PDB entry 4Z1M | X-ray diffraction, 3.30 A resolution | chains B and F of the 10 polymer chains in the assembly

# Chain B
Molecule: ATP synthase subunit alpha, mitochondrial
From: Bos taurus
UniProt: P19483 (ATPA_BOVIN); residues 1-510 here correspond to UniProt positions 44-553 (UniProt number = residue number + 43)
Chain sequence (510 residues; row label = number of the first residue in the row):
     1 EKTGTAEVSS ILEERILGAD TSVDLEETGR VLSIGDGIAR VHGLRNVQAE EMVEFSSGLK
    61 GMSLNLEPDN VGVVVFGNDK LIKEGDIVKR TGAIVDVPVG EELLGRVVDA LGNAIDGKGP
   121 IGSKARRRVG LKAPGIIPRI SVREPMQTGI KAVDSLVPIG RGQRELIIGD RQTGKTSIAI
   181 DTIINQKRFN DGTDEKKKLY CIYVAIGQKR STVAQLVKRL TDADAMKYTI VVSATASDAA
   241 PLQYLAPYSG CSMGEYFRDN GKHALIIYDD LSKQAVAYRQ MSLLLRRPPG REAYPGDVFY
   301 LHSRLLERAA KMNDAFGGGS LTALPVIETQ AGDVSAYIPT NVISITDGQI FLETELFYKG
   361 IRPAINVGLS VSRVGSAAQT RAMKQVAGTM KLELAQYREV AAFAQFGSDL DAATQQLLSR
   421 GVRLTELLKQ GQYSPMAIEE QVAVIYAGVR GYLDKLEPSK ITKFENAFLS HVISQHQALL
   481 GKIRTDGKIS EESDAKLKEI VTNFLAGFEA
Disordered / not traced: 1-15, 403-410
Construct notes: variant Glu1 (Gln44 in P19483), Gly481 (Ser524 in P19483)
Bound ions: Mg2+: Thr176 (together with ATP)
Residues lining bound ligands: ATP (adenosine-5'-triphosphate): Asp170, Arg171, Gln172, Thr173, Gly174, Lys175, Thr176, Ser177, Glu328, Phe357, Arg362, Pro363, Gln430, Gly431, Gln432

# Chain F
Molecule: ATP synthase subunit beta, mitochondrial
From: Bos taurus
Notes: EC 3.6.3.14
UniProt: P00829 (ATPB_BOVIN); residues -3 to 478 here correspond to UniProt positions 47-528 (UniProt number = residue number + 50)
Chain sequence (482 residues; row label = number of the first residue in the row; numbers below 1 keep their minus sign (Ala-3 is residue -3)):
    -3 AAQASPSPKA GATTGRIVAV IGAVVDVQFD EGLPPILNAL EVQGRETRLV LEVAQHLGES
    57 TVRTIAMDGT EGLVRGQKVL DSGAPIRIPV GPETLGRIMN VIGEPIDERG PIKTKQFAAI
   117 HAEAPEFVEM SVEQEILVTG IKVVDLLAPY AKGGKIGLFG GAGVGKTVLI MELINNVAKA
   177 HGGYSVFAGV GERTREGNDL YHEMIESGVI NLKDATSKVA LVYGQMNEPP GARARVALTG
   237 LTVAEYFRDQ EGQDVLLFID NIFRFTQAGS EVSALLGRIP SAVGYQPTLA TDMGTMQERI
   297 TTTKKGSITS VQAIYVPADD LTDPAPATTF AHLDATTVLS RAIAELGIYP AVDPLDSTSR
   357 IMDPNIVGSE HYDVARGVQK ILQDYKSLQD IIAILGMDEL SEEDKLTVSR ARKIQRFLSQ
   417 PFQVAEVFTG HLGKLVPLKE TIKGFQQILA GEYDHLPEQA FYMVGPIEEA VAKADKLAEE
   477 HS
Disordered / not traced: -3 to 8, 478
Bound ions: Mg2+: Thr163 (together with ADP)
Residues lining bound ligands:
  - ADP (adenosine-5'-diphosphate): Gly157, Ala158, Gly159, Val160, Gly161, Lys162, Thr163, Val164, Tyr345, Pro346, Phe418, Ala421, Phe424, Thr425
  - ATP (adenosine-5'-triphosphate): Ser355, Arg356, Met358, Asp359, Pro360, Tyr368

# Chain B / chain F interface
Pairs across the interface (91):
  Gly43(B) - Arg71(F)  hydrogen bond (backbone-side chain)
  Leu44(B) - Arg71(F)  hydrogen bond (backbone-side chain)
  Arg45(B) - Val70(F)
  Arg45(B) - Arg71(F)
  Asn46(B) - Val70(F)
  Val47(B) - Val70(F)
  Gln48(B) - Gly68(F)
  Gln48(B) - Leu69(F)
  Gln48(B) - Val70(F)
  Ala49(B) - Thr66(F)
  Ala49(B) - Glu67(F)
  Ala49(B) - Gly68(F)  hydrogen bond (backbone-backbone)
  Ala49(B) - Leu69(F)  hydrogen bond (backbone-backbone)
  Glu50(B) - Glu67(F)
  Leu64(B) - Val16(F)
  Asn65(B) - Val16(F)
  Asn65(B) - Ile17(F)
  Leu66(B) - Ala15(F)
  Leu66(B) - Val16(F)  hydrogen bond (backbone-backbone)
  Leu66(B) - Leu69(F)
  Leu66(B) - Arg71(F)
  Glu67(B) - Ile17(F)
  Glu67(B) - Arg71(F)  hydrogen bond (backbone-side chain)
  Pro68(B) - Ala15(F)
  Asn70(B) - Arg71(F)  hydrogen bond (backbone-side chain)
  Val71(B) - Arg71(F)
  Lys132(B) - Asp64(F)  salt bridge
  Lys132(B) - Asn223(F)
  Lys132(B) - Glu224(F)  salt bridge
  Ala133(B) - Asn223(F)  hydrogen bond (backbone-side chain)
  Gly135(B) - Thr190(F)
  Ile136(B) - Thr190(F)
  Ile136(B) - Gly193(F)
  Ile136(B) - Asn194(F)  hydrogen bond (backbone-side chain)
  Ile136(B) - Tyr219(F)  hydrophobic
  Ile137(B) - Ile102(F)
  Ile137(B) - Asp103(F)
  Ile137(B) - Glu104(F)
  Ile137(B) - Tyr197(F)  hydrophobic
  Arg139(B) - Thr190(F)
  Arg139(B) - Asn194(F)  hydrogen bond (backbone-side chain)
  Ile140(B) - Asn194(F)
  Ser141(B) - Asn194(F)
  Arg164(B) - Arg189(F)
  Arg164(B) - Arg191(F)
  Arg287(B) - Ile17(F)
  Arg287(B) - Leu271(F)
  Pro288(B) - Ala270(F)
  Pro288(B) - Pro276(F)  hydrophobic
  Pro289(B) - Gly280(F)
  Gly290(B) - Val279(F)
  Arg291(B) - Val279(F)
  Arg291(B) - Pro313(F)
  Arg291(B) - Ala314(F)
  Arg291(B) - Asp316(F)  salt bridge
  Arg291(B) - Asp319(F)  salt bridge
  Gly296(B) - Glu267(F)
  Asp297(B) - Glu267(F)
  Phe299(B) - Met222(F)  hydrophobic
  Phe299(B) - Arg260(F)
  Phe299(B) - Gln263(F)
  Tyr300(B) - Glu224(F)
  Tyr300(B) - Pro225(F)
  Tyr300(B) - Arg229(F)
  Tyr300(B) - Glu267(F)
  Ser303(B) - Met222(F)  hydrogen bond (side chain-backbone)
  Glu307(B) - Arg189(F)
  Glu307(B) - Thr190(F)  hydrogen bond
  Glu307(B) - Met222(F)
  Glu307(B) - Asn223(F)
  Phe316(B) - Glu104(F)
  Ser335(B) - Ala314(F)
  Ser335(B) - Asp315(F)  hydrogen bond
  Ser335(B) - Arg337(F)
  Thr340(B) - Ala158(F)
  Thr340(B) - Tyr311(F)  hydrogen bond (backbone-side chain)
  Thr340(B) - Ala314(F)
  Ile343(B) - Ala158(F)  hydrophobic
  Ile343(B) - Arg189(F)  hydrogen bond (backbone-side chain)
  Ser344(B) - Arg189(F)  hydrogen bond (backbone-side chain)
  Ser344(B) - Met222(F)
  Ser344(B) - Arg260(F)
  Ser344(B) - Tyr311(F)
  Ile345(B) - Arg189(F)  hydrogen bond (backbone-side chain)
  Ile345(B) - Met222(F)  hydrophobic
  Thr346(B) - Arg189(F)  hydrogen bond (backbone-side chain)
  Asp347(B) - Arg189(F)  salt bridge
  Asp347(B) - Arg191(F)  salt bridge
  Leu369(B) - Glu341(F)
  Arg373(B) - Arg189(F)
  Val374(B) - Arg191(F)
Also at the interface, not in a pair above, chain B (53 interface residues in all): Ile94, Arg128, Pro134, Arg304, Ala336, Tyr337, Asn341
Also at the interface, not in a pair above, chain F (52 interface residues in all): Val14, Gly18, Ile94, Gly159, Gly187, Glu188, Glu192, His198, Pro226, Ser266

# Summary
53 residues of chain B and 52 residues of chain F are in contact, with 18 hydrogen bonds and 6 salt bridges.
Among the polar pairs are Lys132(B)-Asp64(F), Lys132(B)-Glu224(F) and Arg291(B)-Asp316(F). Chain B binds ATP.
Ligands of chain F: ATP and ADP.
Here chain B is ATP synthase subunit alpha, mitochondrial and chain F is ATP synthase subunit beta,
mitochondrial, both from Bos taurus. Entry 4Z1M (Bovine F1-ATPase inhibited by three copies of the inhibitor
protein IF1 crystallised in the presence of ...) was determined by X-ray diffraction, deposited together with
4YXW.
